7ENO - chains 1 and 3 of the 4 polymer chains in the assembly; structure by electron microscopy, 3.15 A resolution.

# Chain 1
Name: VP1 of O type FMDV capsid
Organism: Foot-and-mouth disease virus - type O
Chain sequence (211 residues; each row starts with the number of its first residue):
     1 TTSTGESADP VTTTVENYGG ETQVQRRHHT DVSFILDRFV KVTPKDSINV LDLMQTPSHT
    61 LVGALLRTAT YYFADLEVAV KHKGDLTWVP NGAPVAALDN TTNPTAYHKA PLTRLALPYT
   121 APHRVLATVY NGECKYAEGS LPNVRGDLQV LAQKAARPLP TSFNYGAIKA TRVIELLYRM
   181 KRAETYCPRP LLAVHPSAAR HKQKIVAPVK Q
Not modelled in the structure: 133-156, 209-211

# Chain 3
Name: VP3 of O type FMDV capsid
Organism: Foot-and-mouth disease virus - type O
Chain sequence (220 residues; row label = number of the first residue in the row):
     1 GIFPVACSDG YGGLVTTDPK TADPVYGKVF NPPRNMLPGR FTNLLDVAEA CPTFLHFDGD
    61 VPYVTTKTDS DRVLAQFDLS LAAKHMSNTF LAGLAQYYTQ YSGTVNLHFM FTGPTDAKAR
   121 YMIAYAPPGM EPPKTPEAAA HCIHAEWDTG LNSKFTFSIP YLSAADYAYT ASDAAETTNV
   181 QGWVCLFQIT HGKAEGDALV VLASAGKDFE LRLPVDARQQ

# Interface between chain 1 and chain 3
Contacting residue pairs - 34 pairs, chain 1 then chain 3:
  Pro-90(1) / Thr-99(3)
  Pro-90(1) / Leu-213(3)  hydrophobic
  Asn-91(1) / Thr-99(3)
  Asn-91(1) / Gln-100(3)  hydrogen bond (backbone-side chain)
  Asn-91(1) / Tyr-169(3)
  Gly-92(1) / Thr-99(3)
  Ala-93(1) / Thr-99(3)
  Ala-97(1) / Ala-217(3)  hydrophobic
  Asn-100(1) / Asp-216(3)
  Asn-100(1) / Ala-217(3)
  Asn-100(1) / Arg-218(3)
  Thr-101(1) / Thr-16(3)  hydrogen bond (backbone-side chain)
  Thr-102(1) / Thr-17(3)
  Thr-102(1) / Asp-216(3)
  Asn-103(1) / Thr-16(3)
  Asn-103(1) / Val-215(3)
  Asn-103(1) / Asp-216(3)
  Pro-104(1) / Thr-17(3)
  Thr-105(1) / Leu-14(3)
  Thr-105(1) / Val-15(3)
  Thr-105(1) / Thr-16(3)  hydrogen bond (backbone-backbone)
  Tyr-107(1) / Leu-14(3)
  Lys-109(1) / Tyr-11(3)  hydrogen bond (side chain-backbone)
  Lys-109(1) / Gly-13(3)
  Pro-111(1) / Asp-9(3)
  Arg-114(1) / Gly-10(3)  hydrogen bond (backbone-backbone)
  Arg-114(1) / Tyr-11(3)  hydrogen bond
  Thr-120(1) / Leu-213(3)
  Ala-121(1) / Arg-212(3)
  Pro-122(1) / Ala-165(3)  hydrophobic
  Pro-122(1) / Asp-166(3)
  Pro-122(1) / Tyr-167(3)
  His-123(1) / Ala-165(3)
  Ser-162(1) / Tyr-169(3)
Other interface residues (no listed pair), chain 1 (26 interface residues in all): Pro-94, Ala-106, Ala-110, Leu-112, Leu-115, Thr-161
Other interface residues (no listed pair), chain 3 (23 interface residues in all): Gly-12, Glu-176, Pro-214

# In short
The interface between chain 1 and chain 3 involves 26 residues on one side and 23 on the other, with 6
hydrogen bonds. Polar pairs include Asn-91(1)/Gln-100(3), Thr-101(1)/Thr-16(3) and Lys-109(1)/Tyr-11(3).
Here chain 1 is VP1 of O type FMDV capsid and chain 3 is VP3 of O type FMDV capsid, both from Foot-and-mouth
disease virus - type O. Entry 7ENO (Mutant strain M3 of foot-and-mouth disease virus type O) was determined by
electron microscopy together with 7ENP from the same study.
